Entry 7FJQ (electron microscopy, 3.60 A resolution); this record covers chain A.

# Chain A
Protein: Polyamine-transporting ATPase 13A2
Source organism: Homo sapiens
Notes: EC 7.6.2.-
Reference sequence: Q9NQ11 (AT132_HUMAN); residue numbers follow UniProt; this construct covers 1-582, 610-1180
Amino-acid sequence (1153 residues; each row starts with the number of its first residue; note: 27 numbers in that range are skipped by the numbering (no residue carries them; nothing is unmodelled there)):
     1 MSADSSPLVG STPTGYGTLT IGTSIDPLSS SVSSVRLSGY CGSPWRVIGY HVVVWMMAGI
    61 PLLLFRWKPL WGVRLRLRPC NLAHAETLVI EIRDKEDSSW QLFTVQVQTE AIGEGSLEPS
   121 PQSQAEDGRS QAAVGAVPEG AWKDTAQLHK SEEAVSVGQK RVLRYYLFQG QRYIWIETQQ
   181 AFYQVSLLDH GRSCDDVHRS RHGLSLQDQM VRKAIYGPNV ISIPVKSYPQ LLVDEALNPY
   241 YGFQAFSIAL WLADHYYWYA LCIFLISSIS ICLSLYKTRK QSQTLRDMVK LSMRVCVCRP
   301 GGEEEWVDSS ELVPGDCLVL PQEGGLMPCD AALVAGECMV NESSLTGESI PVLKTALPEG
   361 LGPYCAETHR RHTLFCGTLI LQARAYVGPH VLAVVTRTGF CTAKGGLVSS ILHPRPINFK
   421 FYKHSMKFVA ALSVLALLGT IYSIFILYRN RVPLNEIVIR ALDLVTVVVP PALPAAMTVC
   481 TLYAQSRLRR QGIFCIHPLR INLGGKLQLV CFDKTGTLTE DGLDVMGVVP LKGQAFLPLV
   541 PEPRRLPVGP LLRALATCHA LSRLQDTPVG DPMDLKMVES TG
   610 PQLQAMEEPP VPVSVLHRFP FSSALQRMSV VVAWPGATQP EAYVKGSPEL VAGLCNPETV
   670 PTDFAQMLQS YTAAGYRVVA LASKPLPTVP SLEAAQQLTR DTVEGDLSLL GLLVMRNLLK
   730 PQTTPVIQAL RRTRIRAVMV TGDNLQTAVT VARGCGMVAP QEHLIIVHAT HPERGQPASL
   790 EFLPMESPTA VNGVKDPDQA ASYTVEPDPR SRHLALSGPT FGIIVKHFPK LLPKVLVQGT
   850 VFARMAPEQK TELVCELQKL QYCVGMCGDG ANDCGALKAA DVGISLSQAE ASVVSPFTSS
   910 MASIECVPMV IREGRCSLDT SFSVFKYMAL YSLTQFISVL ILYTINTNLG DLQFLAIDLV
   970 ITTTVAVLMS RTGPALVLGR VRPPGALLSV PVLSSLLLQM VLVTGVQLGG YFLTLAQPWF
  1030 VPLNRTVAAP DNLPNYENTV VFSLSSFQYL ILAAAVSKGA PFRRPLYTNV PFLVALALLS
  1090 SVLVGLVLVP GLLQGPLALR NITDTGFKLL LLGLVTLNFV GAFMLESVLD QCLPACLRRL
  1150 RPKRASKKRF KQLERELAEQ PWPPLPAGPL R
Disordered / not traced: 1-59, 72-112, 126-139, 361-364, 614-619, 697-707, 780-783, 797-819, 1099-1100, 1146-1154, 1174-1180
Disulfides: C298-C317
Small-molecule neighbours: spermine (SPM): W251, D254, H255, Y259, D463, T466, V467, Y940, Q944, D960, F963, D967
Swiss-Prot annotation at these positions:
  - active site: D513 (4-aspartylphosphate intermediate)
  - binding site (Mg(2+)): D878, D882
  - modified residue: S151 (Phosphoserine)
  - glycosylation (N-linked (GlcNAc...) asparagine): N1033, N1110
  - natural variant: T12 (T12M: In KRS; uncertain significance), F182 (F182L: In KRS), I441 (I441F: In KRS; uncertain significance), G504 (G504R: In KRS), T517 (T517I: In SPG78), G522 (G522V: In KRS; uncertain significance), G533 (G533R: In KRS; uncertain significance), A746 (A746T: In KRS), M854 (M854R: In KRS), G877 (G877R: In KRS), L927 (L927P: In SPG78; uncertain significance), L1059 (L1059R: In KRS), 1 further natural variant entry in UniProt
  - mutagenesis: G59 (G59A: No effect on lipid binding), R66 to K68 (Reduces lipid binding), R74 to R78 (Reduces lipid binding), K160 to R164 (Reduces lipid binding), E348 (E348A: Autophosphorylated but displays limited spermine-induced ATPase activity and lacks spermine-induced dephosphorylation), A472 (A472V: Reduced spermine-induced ATPase activity and lack of spermine-induced dephosphorylation), D513 (D513N: Loss of ATPase function, autophosphorylation and protection against mitochondrial stress), D967 (D967N: Reduced spermine-induced ATPase activity), N1033 (N1033A: Abolishes glycosylation), K1067 (K1067A: Reduced spermine-induced ATPase activity)
Reported in the primary citation:
  - binding site for spermine: W251, D254, D463, D960, F963, D967
  - disease-associated variants - A249V, R449Q, R980H: decreased binding to spermine (proposed by the authors, not directly observed)
  - mutagenesis - D513A: decreased catalytic activity
  - mutagenesis - K160A/R161A: abolished catalytic activity on PA
  - mutagenesis - K160A/R161A: unchanged expression
  - catalytic residues: D513

# In short
Chain A binds spermine. Curated annotation (UniProt) lists active-site residue D513, Mg2+-binding residues
D878 and D882 and 20 mutagenesis sites. From the paper: the catalytic residue D513; A249V, R449Q and R980H
reduce binding to spermine; 5 substitutions were tested in all.
Chain A is Polyamine-transporting ATPase 13A2 (Homo sapiens); the structure, Cryo EM structure of lysosomal
ATPase, was determined by electron microscopy (same publication as 7FJM and 7FJP).
